9JVG - chains B and S of the 5 polymer chains in the assembly; structure by electron microscopy, 2.76 A resolution.

# Chain B
Name: Guanine nucleotide-binding protein G(I)/G(S)/G(T) subunit beta-1
From: Homo sapiens
UniProtKB: P62873 (GBB1_HUMAN); residues 2-340 here = UniProt positions 2-340
Sequence (377 residues; row label = number of the first residue in the row; numbers below 1 keep their minus sign (Met-10 is residue -10)):
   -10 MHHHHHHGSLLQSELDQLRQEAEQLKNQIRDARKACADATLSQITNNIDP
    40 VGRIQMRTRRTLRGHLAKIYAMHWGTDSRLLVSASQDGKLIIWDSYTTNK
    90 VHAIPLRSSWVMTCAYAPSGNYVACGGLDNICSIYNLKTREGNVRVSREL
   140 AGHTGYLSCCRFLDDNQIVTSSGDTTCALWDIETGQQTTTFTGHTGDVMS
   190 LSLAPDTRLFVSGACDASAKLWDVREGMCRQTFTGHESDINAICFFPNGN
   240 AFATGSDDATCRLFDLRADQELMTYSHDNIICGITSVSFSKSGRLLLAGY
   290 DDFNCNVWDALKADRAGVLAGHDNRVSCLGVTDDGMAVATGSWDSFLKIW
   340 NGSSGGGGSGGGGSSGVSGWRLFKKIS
Disordered / not traced: -10 to 2, 341-366
Differences from the reference sequence: initiating methionine (-10); expression tag (-9 to 1, 341-366)
Swiss-Prot annotation at these positions:
  - modified residue: Ser2 (N-acetylserine), His266 (Phosphohistidine)
  - natural variant: Leu30 (L30F: In MRD42; uncertain significance), Arg52 (R52G: In MRD42), Gly64 (G64V: In MRD42), Asp76 (D76E: In MRD42; D76G: In MRD42), Gly77 (G77S: In MRD42), Lys78 (K78R: In MRD42), Ile80 (I80N: In MRD42; I80T: In MRD42), His91 (H91R: In MRD42; uncertain significance), Ala92 (A92T: In MRD42), Pro94 (P94S: In MRD42), Leu95 (L95P: In MRD42), Arg96 (R96L: In MRD42), 5 further natural variant entries in UniProt

# Chain S
Name: scFv16
From: synthetic construct
Notes: antibody fragment or engineered binder
Sequence (285 residues; each row starts with the number of its first residue; note: 13 numbers in that range are skipped by the numbering (no residue carries them; nothing is unmodelled there); a row labelled like 121A-121N holds insertion residues (121A, then the next letters in order); numbers below 1 keep their minus sign (Met-36 is residue -36)):
   -36 MLLVNQSHQGFNKEHTSKMVSAIVLYVLLAAAAHSAFAVQLVESGGGLVQ
    14 PGGSRKLSCSASGFAFSSFGMHWVRQAPEKGLEWVAYISSGSGTIYYADT
    64 VKGRFTISRDDPKNTLFLQMTSLRSEDTAMYYCVRSIYYYGSSPFDFWGQ
   114 GTTLTVSA
121A-121N GGGGSGGGGSGGGG
   135 SADIVMTQATSSVPVTPGESVSISCRSSKSLLHSNGNTYLYWFLQRPGQS
   185 PQLLIYRMSNLASGVPDRFSGSGSGTAFTLTISRLEAEDVGVYYCMQHLE
   235 YPLTFGAGTKLEL
Disordered / not traced: -36 to 1, 121A-121N, 148-150, 247
Disulfide bonds: Cys22-Cys96

# How chain B and chain S interact
Residue-residue contacts - 6 pairs, chain B then chain S:
  Arg68(B) - Tyr103(S)
  Arg129(B) - Val2(S)
  Arg129(B) - Arg98(S)  hydrogen bond (backbone-side chain)
  Glu130(B) - Gly26(S)
  Gly131(B) - Ala28(S)
  Gly131(B) - Phe32(S)
Also at the interface, not in a pair above, chain B (9 interface residues in all): Asp66, Asp83, Val90, His91, Asn132
Also at the interface, not in a pair above, chain S (9 interface residues in all): Phe27, Ser31, Tyr102

# In short
The chain B/chain S interface involves 9 residues from each chain, with 1 hydrogen bond. Its one
hydrogen-bonded contact is Arg129(B)-Arg98(S).
Chain B is Guanine nucleotide-binding protein G(I)/G(S)/G(T) subunit beta-1 (Homo sapiens) and chain S is
scFv16 (synthetic construct); the structure, Cryo-EM structure of the mmGPR4-Gs complex in pH6.2, was
determined by electron microscopy, deposited together with 8ZD1, 8ZF6, 8ZF9, 8ZFA and 8ZFC.
